Entry 3W98 (X-ray diffraction, 3.42 A resolution); this record covers chains A and I of the 10 polymer chains in the assembly.

== Chain A ==
Molecule: Histone H3.1
Source organism: Homo sapiens
UniProtKB: P68431 (H31_HUMAN); residues 28-135 here correspond to UniProt positions 29-136 (UniProt number = residue number + 1)
Sequence (112 residues; row label = number of the first residue in the row):
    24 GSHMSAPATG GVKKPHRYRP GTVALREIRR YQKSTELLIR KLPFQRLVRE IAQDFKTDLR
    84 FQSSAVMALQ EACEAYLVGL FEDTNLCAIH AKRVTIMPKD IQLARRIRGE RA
Unresolved in the structure: 24-37, 135
Differences from the reference sequence: expression tag (24-27)
Swiss-Prot annotation at these positions:
  - modified residue: Ser28 (ADP-ribosylserine), Lys36 (N6,N6,N6-trimethyllysine), Lys37 (N6-methyllysine), Tyr41 (Phosphotyrosine), Lys56 (N6,N6,N6-trimethyllysine), Ser57 (Phosphoserine), Lys64 (N6-(2-hydroxyisobutyryl)lysine), Lys79 (N6,N6,N6-trimethyllysine), Thr80 (Phosphothreonine), Ser86 (Phosphoserine), Thr107 (Phosphothreonine), Lys115 (N6-acetyllysine), Lys122 (N6-(2-hydroxyisobutyryl)lysine)

== Chain I ==
Molecule: 146-nt DNA strand
Sequence (146 nucleotides; row label = number of the first residue in the row):
     1 ATCAATATCC ACCTGCAGAT TCTACCAAAA GTGTATTTGG AAACTGCTCC ATCAAAAGGC
    61 ATGTTCAGCT GAATTCAGCT GAACATGCCT TTTGATGGAG CAGTTTCCAA ATACACTTTT
   121 GGTAGAATCT GCAGGTGGAT ATTGAT
Unresolved in the structure: 146

== Interface between chain A and chain I ==
Contacting residue pairs - 23 pairs, chain A then chain I:
  His39(A) - DT143(I)  sugar contact
  Arg42(A) - DG68(I)  salt bridge to the phosphate
  Arg42(A) - DT143(I)  hydrogen bond to the phosphate
  Pro43(A) - DA67(I)  phosphate contact
  Pro43(A) - DG68(I)  sugar contact
  Thr45(A) - DT142(I)  phosphate contact
  Thr45(A) - DT143(I)  hydrogen bond to the phosphate
  Arg63(A) - DG59(I)  phosphate contact
  Arg63(A) - DC60(I)  sugar contact
  Arg72(A) - DC50(I)  salt bridge to the phosphate
  Arg83(A) - DC49(I)  phosphate contact
  Arg83(A) - DC50(I)  hydrogen bond to the sugar
  Phe84(A) - DC49(I)  sugar contact
  Phe84(A) - DC50(I)  hydrogen bond to the phosphate
  Gln85(A) - DC49(I)  hydrogen bond to the phosphate
  Ser86(A) - DC49(I)  phosphate contact
  Arg116(A) - DT70(I)  phosphate contact
  Arg116(A) - DG71(I)  phosphate contact
  Val117(A) - DT70(I)  hydrogen bond to the phosphate
  Thr118(A) - DC69(I)  hydrogen bond to the phosphate
  Thr118(A) - DT70(I)  hydrogen bond to the phosphate
  Met120(A) - DT70(I)  phosphate contact
  Met120(A) - DG71(I)  phosphate contact
Also at the interface, not in a pair above, chain A (19 interface residues in all): Arg40, Tyr41, Arg52, Leu82, Lys115
Also at the interface, not in a pair above, chain I (14 interface residues in all): DT48, DT65, DG144

== In short ==
19 residues of chain A and 14 residues of chain I are in contact; the contacts include 8 hydrogen bonds and 2
salt bridges. Polar pairs include Arg83(A)-DC50(I), Arg42(A)-DT143(I) and Thr45(A)-DT143(I).
Chain A is Histone H3.1 (Homo sapiens) and chain I is a 146-nt DNA strand; the structure, Crystal Structure of
Human Nucleosome Core Particle lacking H3.1 N-terminal region, was determined by X-ray diffraction, deposited
together with 3W97 and 3W99.
